Entry 6PSK (X-ray diffraction, 2.20 A resolution); this record covers chain T.

[Chain T]
Name: Holin
Source organism: Escherichia phage vB_EcoM_NBG2
UniProt: A0A2U8QQK7 (A0A2U8QQK7_9CAUD); residues 77-218 here = UniProt positions 77-218
Chain sequence (155 residues; each row starts with the number of its first residue):
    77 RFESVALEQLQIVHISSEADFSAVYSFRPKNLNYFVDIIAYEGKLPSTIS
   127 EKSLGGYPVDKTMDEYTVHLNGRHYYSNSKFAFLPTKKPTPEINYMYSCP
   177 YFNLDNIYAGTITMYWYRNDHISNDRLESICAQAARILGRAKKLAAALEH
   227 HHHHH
Not modelled in the structure: 221-231
Construct notes: expression tag (219-231)
Modified / non-standard residues: Mse139 (selenomethionine; parent Met); Mse172 (selenomethionine; parent Met); Mse190 (selenomethionine; parent Met)
Disulfides: Cys175-Cys207
What the authors report for this chain:
  - interface residues: Phe111
  - mutagenesis - F111S: abolished binding to Antiholin
  - mutagenesis - I88K, K137R, I213K: abolished binding to Antiholin (citing earlier work)

[Summary]
From the paper: F111S, I88K and K137R, among others, abolish binding to Antiholin; the interface residue
Phe111.
Chain T is Holin (Escherichia phage vB_EcoM_NBG2); the structure, Crystal structure of the complex between
periplasmic domains of antiholin RI and holin T from T4 ..., was determined by X-ray diffraction (same
publication as 6PSH, 6PX4 and 6PXE).
